PDB entry 6PQ8 | X-ray diffraction, 2.20 A resolution | chain A

[Chain A]
Molecule: Beta-lactamase
Organism: Escherichia coli
Notes: EC 3.5.2.6
UniProtKB: Q9X6W1 (Q9X6W1_ECOLX); the construct lacks a stretch of the UniProt sequence and is renumbered around it, so the offset changes along the chain: 2-56 = UniProt 14-68; 58-103 = UniProt 69-114; 104-112 = UniProt 117-125; 113-240 = UniProt 128-255; 1 more segments
Amino-acid sequence (299 residues; row label = number of the first residue in the row; note: 1 number in that range is skipped by the numbering (no residue carries it; nothing is unmodelled there); a row labelled like 103A-103B holds insertion residues (103A, then the next letters in order)):
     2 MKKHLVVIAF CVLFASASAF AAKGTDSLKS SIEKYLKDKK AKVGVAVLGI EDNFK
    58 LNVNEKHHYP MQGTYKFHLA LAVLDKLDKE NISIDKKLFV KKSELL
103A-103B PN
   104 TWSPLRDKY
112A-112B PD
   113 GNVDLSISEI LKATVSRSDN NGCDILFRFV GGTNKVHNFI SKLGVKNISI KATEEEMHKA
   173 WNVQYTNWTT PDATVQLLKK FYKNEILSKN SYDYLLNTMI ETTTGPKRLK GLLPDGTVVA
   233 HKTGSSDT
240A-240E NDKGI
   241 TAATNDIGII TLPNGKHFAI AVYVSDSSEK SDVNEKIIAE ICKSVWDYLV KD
Disordered / not traced: 2-23, 292
Differences from the reference sequence: engineered mutation Gly-70 (Ser81 in Q9X6W1)
Small-molecule neighbours:
  - aspartic acid (ASP): Tyr-288, Leu-289, Val-290, Lys-291
  - clavulanic acid (J01; (2R,3Z,5R)-3-(2-hydroxyethylidene)-7-oxo-4-oxa-1-azabicyclo[3.2.0]heptane-2-carboxylic acid): Gly-50, Ile-51, Glu-52, Asp-53, Phe-55, Leu-252, Asn-254, Lys-256, His-257, Tyr-288, Leu-289

[In short]
Ligands of chain A: aspartic acid and clavulanic acid.
Chain A is Beta-lactamase (Escherichia coli); the structure, Crystal structure of TLA-1 S70G extended spectrum
Beta-lactamase in complex with clavulanic acid, was determined by X-ray diffraction, deposited together with
6NVT, 6NVU and 6PQ9.
